8B4A - chains A and C of the 4 polymer chains in the assembly; structure by X-ray diffraction, 3.06 A resolution.

# Chain A
Name: 2-aminobenzoylacetyl-CoA thioesterase
Source organism: Pseudomonas aeruginosa PAO1
Notes: EC 3.1.2.32
Reference sequence: P20581 (PQSE_PSEAE); residue numbers follow UniProt; this construct covers 1-301
Amino-acid sequence (318 residues; row label = number of the first residue in the row; numbers below 1 keep their minus sign (Met-16 is residue -16)):
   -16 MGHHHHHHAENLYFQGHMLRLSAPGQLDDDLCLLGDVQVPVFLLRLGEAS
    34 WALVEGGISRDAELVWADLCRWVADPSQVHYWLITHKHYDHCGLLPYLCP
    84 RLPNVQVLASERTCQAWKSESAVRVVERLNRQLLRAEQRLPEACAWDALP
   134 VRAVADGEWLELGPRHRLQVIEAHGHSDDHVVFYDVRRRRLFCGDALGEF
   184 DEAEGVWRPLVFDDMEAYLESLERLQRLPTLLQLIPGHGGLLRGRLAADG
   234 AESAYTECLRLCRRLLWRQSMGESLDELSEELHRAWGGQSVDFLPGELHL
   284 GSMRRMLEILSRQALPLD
Not modelled in the structure: -16 to -3
Sequence notes: initiating methionine (-16); expression tag (-15 to 0)
Ion coordination: Fe ion site 1: His69, His71, His159, Asp178; Fe ion site 2: Asp73, His74, Asp178, His221
Swiss-Prot annotation at these positions:
  - binding site (Fe cation): His69, His71, Asp73, His74, His159, Asp178, His221
  - mutagenesis: Glu182 (E182A: Strong decrease in kcat with S-(4-nitrobenzoyl)mercaptoethane as substrate)
From the paper describing this entry:
  - self-association interface (contacts with another copy of this molecule): Glu187
  - mutagenesis - E187R: decreased signaling in response to pyocyanin
  - mutagenesis - R148A: unchanged binding to Regulatory protein RhlR (chain C)
  - mutagenesis - E187R (13.8 +/- 3.9 uM): decreased binding to Regulatory protein RhlR (chain C)
  - mutagenesis - R150A, R170A, R172A: decreased signaling

# Chain C
Name: Regulatory protein RhlR
Source organism: Pseudomonas aeruginosa PAO1
Reference sequence: P54292 (RHLR_PSEAE); residue numbers follow UniProt; this construct covers 1-241
Amino-acid sequence (241 residues; numbered 1 to 241; the number before each row is that of its first residue):
     1 MRNDGGFLLWWDGLRSEMQPIHDSQGVFAVLEKEVRRLGFDYYAYGVRHT
    51 IPFTRPKTEVHGTYPKAWLERYQMQNYGAVDPAILNGLRSSEMVVWSDSL
   101 FDQSRMLWNEARDWGLCVGATLPIRAPNNLLSVLSVARDQQNISSFEREE
   151 IRLRLRCMIELLTQKLTDLEHPMLMSNPVCLSHREREILQWTADGKSSGE
   201 IAIILSISESTVNFHHKNIQKKFDAPNKTLAAAYAAALGLI
Residues lining bound ligands: N-butyryl-L-homoserine lactone (HL4; N-[(3S)-2-oxotetrahydrofuran-3-yl]butanamide): Gly46, Val60, Tyr64, Trp68, Tyr72, Asp81, Ile84, Trp96, Phe101, Leu107, Trp108, Ala111, Leu116, Thr121, Val133, Ser135
Swiss-Prot annotation at these positions:
  - DNA-binding region: Ser198 to Lys217 (H-T-H motif)
From the paper describing this entry:
  - binding site for N-butyryl-L-homoserine lactone: Tyr64, Trp68, Asp81, Ser135
  - mutagenesis - D41A, E147A, E150A: decreased signaling
  - mutagenesis - Q140A/Q141A: unchanged binding to 2-aminobenzoylacetyl-CoA thioesterase (chain A)

# Interface between chain A and chain C
Residue-residue contacts (9):
  Leu202(A) - Asp4(C)
  Glu206(A) - Arg37(C)  salt bridge
  Arg210(A) - Arg37(C)  hydrogen bond (side chain-backbone)
  Arg210(A) - Leu38(C)  hydrogen bond (side chain-backbone)
  Arg210(A) - Gln141(C)  hydrogen bond (backbone-side chain)
  Leu211(A) - Gln141(C)
  Pro212(A) - Gln141(C)
  Tyr238(A) - Asp4(C)
  Leu298(A) - Leu9(C)  hydrophobic
Interface residues without a listed pair, chain A (8 interface residues in all): Glu203
Interface residues without a listed pair, chain C (6 interface residues in all): Gly39
Interface features reported in the paper:
  - hot spots on chain A (mutagenesis) - R150A, R170A, R172A: decreased binding to Regulatory protein RhlR (chain C)
  - hot spots on chain A (mutagenesis) - R150A, R170A, R172A: decreased signaling
  - interface residues, chain C: Gln141(C)
  - hot spots on chain C (mutagenesis) - D41A, E147A, E150A: decreased binding to 2-aminobenzoylacetyl-CoA thioesterase (chain A)
  - hot spots on chain C (mutagenesis) - D41A, E147A, E150A: decreased signaling

# Summary
The interface between chain A and chain C involves 8 residues on one side and 6 on the other; the contacts
include 3 hydrogen bonds and 1 salt bridge. Polar contacts include Glu206(A)-Arg37(C), Arg210(A)-Arg37(C) and
Arg210(A)-Leu38(C). The paper reports a binding site for N-butyryl-L-homoserine lactone at Tyr64(C), Trp68(C)
and Asp81(C) among others; E187R, R150A and R170A of chain A, among others, reduce binding to Regulatory
protein RhlR (chain C); 9 substitutions were tested in all.
Here chain A is 2-aminobenzoylacetyl-CoA thioesterase and chain C is Regulatory protein RhlR, both from
Pseudomonas aeruginosa PAO1. Entry 8B4A (Nativ complex of PqsE and RhlR with autoinducer C4-HSL) was
determined by X-ray diffraction, deposited together with 7R3J.
